6M20 - chain A; structure by X-ray diffraction, 2.60 A resolution.

# Chain A
Name: Hexose transporter 1
Organism: Plasmodium falciparum
Reference sequence: O97467 (O97467_PLAFA); residues 1-504 here = UniProt positions 1-504
Amino-acid sequence (504 residues; row label = number of the first residue in the row):
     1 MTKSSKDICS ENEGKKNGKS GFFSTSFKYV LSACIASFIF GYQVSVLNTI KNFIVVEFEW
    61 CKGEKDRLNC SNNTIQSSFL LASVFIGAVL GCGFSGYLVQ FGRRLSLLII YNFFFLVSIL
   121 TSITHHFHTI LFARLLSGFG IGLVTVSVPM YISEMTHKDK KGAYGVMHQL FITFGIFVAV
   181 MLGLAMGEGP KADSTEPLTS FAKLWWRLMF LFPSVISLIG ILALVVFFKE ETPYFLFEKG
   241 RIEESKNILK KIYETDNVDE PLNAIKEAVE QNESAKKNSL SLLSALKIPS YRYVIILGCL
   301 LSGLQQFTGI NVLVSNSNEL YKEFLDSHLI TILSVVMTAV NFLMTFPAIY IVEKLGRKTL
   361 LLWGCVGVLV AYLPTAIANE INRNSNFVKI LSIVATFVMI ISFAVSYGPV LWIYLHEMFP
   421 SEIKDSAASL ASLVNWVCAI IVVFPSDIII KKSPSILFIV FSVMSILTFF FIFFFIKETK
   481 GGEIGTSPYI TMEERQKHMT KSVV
Disordered / not traced: 1-22, 499-504
Disulfide bonds: C61-C70
Small-molecule neighbours: beta-D-glucopyranose (BGC): Q169, I172, T173, I176, Q305, Q306, I310, N311, V314, N341, F403, G408, W412, N435
Reported in the primary citation:
  - mutagenesis - K51A, K51A/D447A, Q169A, Q305A, N341A: decreased binding to TH-PF01

# In short
Chain A binds beta-D-glucopyranose. The paper reports that K51A, K51A/D447A and Q169A, among others, reduce
binding to TH-PF01; 5 substitutions were tested in all.
Chain A is Hexose transporter 1 (Plasmodium falciparum); the structure, Crystal structure of Plasmodium
falciparum hexose transporter PfHT1 bound with glucose, was determined by X-ray diffraction, deposited
together with 6M2L.
